7ULK - chain A; structure by X-ray diffraction, 2.34 A resolution.

# Chain A
Protein: Heat shock protein 75 kDa, mitochondrial
Organism: Homo sapiens
UniProt: Q12931 (TRAP1_HUMAN); numbering as in UniProt (aligned over 60-561)
Chain sequence (503 residues; each row starts with the number of its first residue):
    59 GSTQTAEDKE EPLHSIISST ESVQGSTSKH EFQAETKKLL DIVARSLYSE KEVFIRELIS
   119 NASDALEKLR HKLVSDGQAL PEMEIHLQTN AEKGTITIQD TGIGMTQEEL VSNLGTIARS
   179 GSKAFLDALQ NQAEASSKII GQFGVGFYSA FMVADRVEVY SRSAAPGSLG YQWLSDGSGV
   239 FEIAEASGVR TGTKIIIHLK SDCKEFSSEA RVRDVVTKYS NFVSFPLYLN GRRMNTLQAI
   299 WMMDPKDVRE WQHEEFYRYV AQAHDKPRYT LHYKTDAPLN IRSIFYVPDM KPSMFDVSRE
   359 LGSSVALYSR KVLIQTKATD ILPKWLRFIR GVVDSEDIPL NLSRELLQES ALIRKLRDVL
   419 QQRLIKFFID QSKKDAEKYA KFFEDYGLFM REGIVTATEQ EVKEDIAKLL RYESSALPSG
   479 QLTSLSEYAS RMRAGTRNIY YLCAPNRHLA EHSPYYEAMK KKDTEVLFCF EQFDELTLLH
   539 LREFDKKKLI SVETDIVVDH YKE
Not modelled in the structure: 59-68, 104-107, 172-203, 399-407, 492-496, 517-519, 552-561
Cystine bridges: Cys-501/Cys-527
Sequence notes: expression tag (59)
Small-molecule neighbours: N,N-dimethyl-7H-purin-6-amine (42C): Asn-119, Ala-120, Ala-123, Asp-158, Ile-161, Gly-162, Met-163, Asn-171, Phe-205, Thr-251

# In short
Bound to chain A: N,N-dimethyl-7H-purin-6-amine.
Chain A is Heat shock protein 75 kDa, mitochondrial (Homo sapiens); the structure, Human TRAP1 NM in complex
with 42C, was determined by X-ray diffraction (same publication as 7ULL).
